Entry 8VX5 (electron microscopy, 3.30 A resolution); this record covers chains B and J of the 10 polymer chains in the assembly.

Chain B:
Name: Histone H4
From: Xenopus laevis
UniProt: P62799 (H4_XENLA); residues 0-102 here correspond to UniProt positions 1-103 (UniProt number = residue number + 1)
Amino-acid sequence (120 residues; row label = number of the first residue in the row; numbering starts at 0):
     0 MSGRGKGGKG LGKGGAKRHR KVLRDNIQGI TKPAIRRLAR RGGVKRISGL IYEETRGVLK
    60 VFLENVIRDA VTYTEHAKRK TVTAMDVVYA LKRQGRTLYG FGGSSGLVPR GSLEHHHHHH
Disordered / not traced: 0-17, 102-119
Construct notes: expression tag (103-119)

Chain J:
Molecule: 167-nt DNA strand
Sequence (167 nucleotides; each row starts with the number of its first residue; numbers below 1 keep their minus sign (DA-83 is residue -83)):
   -83 ATCGGCCGCC CTGGAGAATC CCGGTGCCGA GGCCGCTCAA TTGGTCGTAG ACAGCTCTAG
   -23 CACCGCTTAA ACGCACGTAC GCGCTGTCCC CCGCGTTTTA ACCGCCAAGG GGATTACTCC
    37 CTAGTCTCCA GGCACGTGTC AGATATATAC ATCCTGTGGC GGCCGAT
Disordered / not traced: -83 to -79, 78-83
Modified residues: 8OG (8-oxo-2'-deoxy-guanosine-5'-monophosphate) at position -49

How chain B and chain J interact:
Residue-residue contacts - 12 pairs, chain B then chain J:
  Arg35(B) - DC8(J)  salt bridge to the phosphate
  Lys44(B) - DC8(J)  phosphate contact
  Arg45(B) - DC7(J)  hydrogen bond to the sugar
  Arg45(B) - DC8(J)  phosphate contact
  Ile46(B) - DC7(J)  sugar contact
  Ile46(B) - DC8(J)  hydrogen bond to the phosphate
  Ser47(B) - DC7(J)  hydrogen bond to the phosphate
  Gly48(B) - DC7(J)  hydrogen bond to the phosphate
  Arg78(B) - DG28(J)  phosphate contact
  Lys79(B) - DG27(J)  salt bridge to the phosphate
  Lys79(B) - DG28(J)  hydrogen bond to the phosphate
  Thr80(B) - DG28(J)  hydrogen bond to the phosphate
Also at the interface, not in a pair above, chain B (11 interface residues in all): Arg39, Tyr51
Also at the interface, not in a pair above, chain J (5 interface residues in all): DA29

Summary:
Chain B and chain J form an interface of 11 and 5 residues respectively; the contacts include 6 hydrogen bonds
and 2 salt bridges. Polar contacts include Arg45(B)-DC7(J), Ile46(B)-DC8(J) and Ser47(B)-DC7(J).
Here chain B is Histone H4 (Xenopus laevis) and chain J is a 167-nt DNA strand. Entry 8VX5 (Nucleosome core
particle containing an 8-oxoG damage site) was determined by electron microscopy, deposited together with 8VX4
and 8VX6.
